PDB entry 4FA9 | X-ray diffraction, 2.09 A resolution | chains A and C of the 6 polymer chains in the assembly

# Chain A
Molecule: Methylamine utilization protein MauG
Source organism: Paracoccus denitrificans
Notes: EC 1.-.-.-
UniProt: Q51658 (MAUG_PARDP); residues 1-367 here correspond to UniProt positions 21-387 (UniProt number = residue number + 20)
Amino-acid sequence (373 residues; numbered 1 to 373; the number before each row is that of its first residue):
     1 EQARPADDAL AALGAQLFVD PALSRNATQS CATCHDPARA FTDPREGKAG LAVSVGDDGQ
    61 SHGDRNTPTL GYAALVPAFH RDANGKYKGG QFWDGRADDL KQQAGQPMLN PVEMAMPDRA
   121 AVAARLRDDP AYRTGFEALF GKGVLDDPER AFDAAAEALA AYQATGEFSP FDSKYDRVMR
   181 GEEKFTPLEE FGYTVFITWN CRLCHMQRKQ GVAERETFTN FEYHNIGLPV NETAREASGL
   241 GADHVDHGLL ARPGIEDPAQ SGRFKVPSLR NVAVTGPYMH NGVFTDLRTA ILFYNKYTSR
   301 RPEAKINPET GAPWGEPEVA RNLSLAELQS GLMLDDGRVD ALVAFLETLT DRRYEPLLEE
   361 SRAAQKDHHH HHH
Unresolved in the structure: 1-5, 360-373
Differences from the reference sequence: expression tag (368-373)
Covalent attachments: heme c (HEC) linked to C31, C34, C201, C204
Ion coordination: heme c Fe site 1 near H35 (its only coordinating residue here); Ca2+: N66, T275, P277; heme c Fe site 2: H205, Y294; Na+ site 1: N231, T233; Na+ site 2: L250, R252, I255
Residues lining bound ligands:
  - heme c (HEC), molecule 1: Q29, S30, H35, S54, V55, G56, R65, N66, T67, P68, T69, L70, Q91, F92, W93, R96, L100, Q103, A104, P107, M108, E113, M114, L159, Q163, K265
  - heme c (HEC), molecule 2: W93, N200, H205, H224, I226, L228, F264, K265, V266, P267, L269, V272, Y278, M279, H280, L287, A290, I291, Y294, S324, E327, L328, L334, L342, L346
Curated features (UniProtKB/Swiss-Prot):
  - binding site (heme c): C31, C34, H35, C201, C204, H205, H280
What the authors report for this chain:
  - mutagenesis - W199F: abolished catalytic activity on preMADH
  - mutagenesis - W199F: abolished catalytic activity on TTQ biosynthesis

# Chain C
Molecule: Methylamine dehydrogenase light chain
Source organism: Paracoccus denitrificans
Notes: EC 1.4.9.1
UniProt: P22619 (DHML_PARDE); residues 1-131 here correspond to UniProt positions 58-188 (UniProt number = residue number + 57)
Amino-acid sequence (137 residues; numbered 1 to 137; the number before each row is that of its first residue):
     1 ADAPAGTDPR AKWVPQDNDI QACDYWRHCS IDGNICDCSG GSLTNCPPGT KLATASWVAS
    61 CYNPTDGQSY LIAYRDCCGY NVSGRCPCLN TEGELPVYRP EFANDIIWCF GAEDDAMTYH
   121 CTISPIVGKA SHHHHHH
Unresolved in the structure: 1-6, 136-137
Differences from the reference sequence: expression tag (132-137)
Modified / non-standard residues: W57 (7-hydroxy-l-tryptophan; 0AF)
Cystine bridges: C23-C88, C29-C61, C36-C121, C38-C86, C46-C77, C78-C109
Covalent attachments: covalent link W57-W108
Curated features (UniProtKB/Swiss-Prot):
  - modified residue: W57 (Tryptophylquinone)
  - cross-link: W57 to W108 (Tryptophan tryptophylquinone (Trp-Trp))

# How chain A and chain C interact
Pairs across the interface (33):
  E190(A) with H132(C), salt bridge; H133(C), hydrogen bond (side chain-backbone)
  F191(A) with E101(C)
  Y193(A) with L71(C), hydrophobic; K129(C); A130(C), hydrophobic
  T194(A) with V58(C); E101(C); F102(C); H132(C)
  I197(A) with L71(C), hydrophobic
  T198(A) with S56(C); V58(C); E101(C)
  W199(A) with E101(C)
  R202(A) with T54(C), hydrogen bond (side chain-backbone); S56(C), hydrogen bond; A73(C); R75(C); V127(C)
  L203(A) with T54(C)
  Q210(A) with T44(C), hydrogen bond; P125(C); I126(C)
  G211(A) with I126(C), hydrogen bond (backbone-backbone); V127(C)
  V212(A) with Y70(C), hydrophobic; G128(C); K129(C)
  S330(A) with F110(C); G111(C), hydrogen bond (backbone-backbone)
  R338(A) with P100(C); E101(C), salt bridge
Also at the interface, not in a pair above, chain A (21 interface residues in all): V178, M179, V195, K209, A326, Q329, L332
Also at the interface, not in a pair above, chain C (24 interface residues in all): A55, W108, S131

# In short
21 residues of chain A and 24 residues of chain C are in contact, with 6 hydrogen bonds and 2 salt bridges.
Among the polar pairs are E190(A)-H132(C), R338(A)-E101(C) and E190(A)-H133(C). The paper reports that W199F
of chain A abolishes catalytic activity on preMADH; W199F of chain A abolishes catalytic activity on TTQ
biosynthesis.
Chain A is Methylamine utilization protein MauG and chain C is Methylamine dehydrogenase light chain, both
from Paracoccus denitrificans; the structure, Crystal Structure of WT MauG in Complex with Pre-Methylamine
Dehydrogenase Aged 30 Days, was determined by X-ray diffraction together with 4FA1, 4FA4, 4FA5, 4FAN, 4FAV and
4FB1 from the same study.
